Entry 6IJQ (solution NMR); this record covers chains A and B.

== Chain A ==
Name: Tumor protein p73
Reference sequence: O15350 (P73_HUMAN); residues 310-325 here correspond to UniProt positions 10-25 (UniProt number = residue number - 300)
Sequence (16 residues; numbered 310 to 325; the number before each row is that of its first residue):
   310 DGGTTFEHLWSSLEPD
From the paper describing this entry:
  - conformationally variable residues (order/disorder transition): Phe315 to Leu322
  - mutagenesis - F315A/L318A/W319A/L322A: decreased signaling

== Chain B ==
Name: Bcl-2-like protein 1
Organism: Homo sapiens
Reference sequence: Q07817 (B2CL1_HUMAN); the construct lacks a stretch of the UniProt sequence, so the offset changes along the chain: 1-44 = UniProt 1-44; 45-169 = UniProt 85-209
Sequence (181 residues; numbered -3 to 177; the number before each row is that of its first residue; numbers below 1 keep their minus sign (Met-3 is residue -3)):
    -3 MSMAMSQSNRELVVDFLSYKLSQKGYSWSQFSDVEENRTEAPEGTESEAV
    47 KQALREAGDEFELRYRRAFSDLTSQLHITPGTAYQSFEQVVNELFRDGVN
    97 WGRIVAFFSFGGALCVESVDKEMQVLVSRIAAWMATYLNDHLEPWIQENG
   147 GWDTFVELYGNNAAAESRKGQERLEHHHHHH
Disordered / not traced: -3 to 0, 172-177
Differences from the reference sequence: expression tag (-3 to 0, 170-177)
Swiss-Prot annotation at these positions:
  - motif: Ser4 to Trp24 (BH4), Val46 to Arg60 (BH3), Glu89 to Gly108 (BH1), Pro140 to Tyr155 (BH2)

== How chain A and chain B interact ==
Contacting residue pairs (19; chain A residue first):
  Thr314(A) - Leu154(B)
  Thr314(A) - Tyr155(B)
  Phe315(A) - Glu52(B)
  Phe315(A) - Ala53(B)
  Phe315(A) - Glu56(B)
  Phe315(A) - Tyr155(B)
  Glu316(A) - Glu56(B)
  Leu318(A) - Phe151(B)
  Leu318(A) - Leu154(B)
  Leu318(A) - Tyr155(B)
  Trp319(A) - Ala53(B)
  Trp319(A) - Gly54(B)
  Trp319(A) - Phe57(B)
  Trp319(A) - Val101(B)
  Trp319(A) - Phe151(B)
  Leu322(A) - Gly98(B)
  Glu323(A) - Phe57(B)
  Glu323(A) - Arg60(B)
  Glu323(A) - Tyr61(B)
The authors on this interface:
  - residue pairs: Phe315(A)-Tyr155(B) (pi stacking), Trp319(A)-Phe57(B) (pi stacking), Val101(B)-Trp319(A), Leu154(B)-Leu318(A), Leu154(B)-Thr314(A), Tyr155(B)-Thr314(A), Tyr155(B)-Leu318(A)
  - interface residues, chain A: Phe315(A), Leu318(A), Trp319(A), Leu322(A), Glu323(A)
  - hot spots on chain A (mutagenesis) - F315A, L318A, W319A, L322A: abolished binding to Bcl-2-like protein 1 (chain B)
  - interface residues, chain B: Ala53(B), Phe57(B), Arg60(B), Phe151(B), Leu154(B), Tyr155(B)

== In short ==
7 residues of chain A and 12 residues of chain B are in contact. The authors report pi stacking between
Phe315(A) and Tyr155(B) and Trp319(A) and Phe57(B); contacts between Val101(B) and Trp319(A), Leu154(B) and
Leu318(A) and Leu154(B) and Thr314(A) among others. The paper reports that F315A, L318A and W319A of chain A,
among others, abolish binding to Bcl-2-like protein 1 (chain B); interface residues Phe315(A), Leu318(A) and
Ala53(B) among others; 5 substitutions were tested in all.
Chain A is Tumor protein p73 and chain B is Bcl-2-like protein 1 (Homo sapiens); the structure, Solution
structure of BCL-XL bound to P73-TAD peptide, was determined by solution NMR.
